4O1X - chains A and C; structure by X-ray diffraction, 2.32 A resolution.

== Chain A (and C) ==
Molecule: Thymidylate synthase
From: Homo sapiens
Notes: EC 2.1.1.45; chain C of this document is another copy of the same molecule, construct and numbering; everything in this record applies to it too
Reference sequence: P04818 (TYSY_HUMAN); residues 1-313 here = UniProt positions 1-313
Chain sequence (325 residues; numbered -11 to 313; the number before each row is that of its first residue; numbers below 1 keep their minus sign (Met-11 is residue -11)):
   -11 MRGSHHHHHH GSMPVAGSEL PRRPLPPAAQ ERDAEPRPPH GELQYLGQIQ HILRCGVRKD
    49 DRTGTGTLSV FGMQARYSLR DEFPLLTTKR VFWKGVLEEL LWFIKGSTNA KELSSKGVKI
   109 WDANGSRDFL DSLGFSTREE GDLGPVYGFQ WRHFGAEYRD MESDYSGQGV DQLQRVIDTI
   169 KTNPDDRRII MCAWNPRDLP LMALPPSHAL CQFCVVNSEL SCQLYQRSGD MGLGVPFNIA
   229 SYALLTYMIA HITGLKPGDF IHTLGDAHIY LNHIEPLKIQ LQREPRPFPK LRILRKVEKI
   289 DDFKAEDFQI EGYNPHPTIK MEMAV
Disordered / not traced: -11 to 23, 312-313 (chain C: -11 to 25, 312-313)
Sequence notes: initiating methionine (-11); expression tag (-10 to 0); engineered mutation Ser195 (Cys in P04818), Cys202 (Tyr in P04818)
Modified residues: Cys43 (s-methyl-thio-cysteine; SCH); Cys199 (s,s-(2-hydroxyethyl)thiocysteine; CME); Cys202 (s,s-(2-hydroxyethyl)thiocysteine; CME)
Curated features (UniProtKB/Swiss-Prot):
  - binding site (dUMP): Arg50, Arg175, Arg176, Arg215 to Asp218, Asn226, His256 to Tyr258
  - binding site ((6R)-5,10-methylene-5,6,7,8-tetrahydrofolate): Asp218, Ala312
  - modified residue: Ser114 (Phosphoserine)
  - cross-link (Glycyl lysine isopeptide (Lys-Gly)): Lys287 (interchain with G-Cter in SUMO2), Lys292 (interchain with G-Cter in SUMO2), Lys308 (interchain with G-Cter in SUMO2)
  - natural variant: Glu87 (E87K: In DKCD; uncertain significance), Arg115 to Val313 (deletion: In DKCD), Gln160 (Q160H: In DKCD; uncertain significance), Arg271 to Val313 (deletion: In DKCD)
From the paper describing this entry:
  - self-association interface (contacts with another copy of this molecule); pairs are residue here / residue on that copy: Phe59-Cys202
  - mutagenesis - C195S/Y202C: abolished catalytic activity
  - conformationally variable residues (loop rearrangement): Ser195

== How chain A and chain C interact ==
Pairs across the interface - 79 pairs, chain A then chain C:
  Val45(A) - Asn205(C)
  Lys47(A) - Cys202(C)
  Lys47(A) - Val203(C)  hydrogen bond (side chain-backbone)
  Asp48(A) - Asp173(C)
  Arg50(A) - Arg176(C)
  Phe59(A) - Arg64(C)  hydrogen bond (backbone-side chain)
  Phe59(A) - Gln200(C)
  Phe59(A) - Cys202(C)
  Phe59(A) - Ser209(C)
  Phe59(A) - Cys210(C)
  Phe59(A) - Gln211(C)
  Phe59(A) - Ile249(C)  hydrophobic
  Gly60(A) - Gln62(C)
  Gly60(A) - Arg64(C)  hydrogen bond (backbone-side chain)
  Gly60(A) - Gln211(C)
  Met61(A) - Gln62(C)  hydrogen bond (backbone-side chain)
  Gln62(A) - Gly60(C)
  Gln62(A) - Met61(C)  hydrogen bond (side chain-backbone)
  Gln62(A) - Gln62(C)
  Gln62(A) - Thr251(C)
  Arg64(A) - Phe59(C)  hydrogen bond (side chain-backbone)
  Arg64(A) - Gly60(C)  hydrogen bond (side chain-backbone)
  Phe142(A) - Pro184(C)  hydrophobic
  Asp173(A) - Lys47(C)
  Arg175(A) - Arg215(C)  hydrogen bond (backbone-side chain)
  Arg175(A) - Ser216(C)
  Arg175(A) - Asp254(C)  salt bridge
  Arg175(A) - His256(C)
  Arg175(A) - Tyr258(C)
  Arg176(A) - Trp182(C)
  Arg176(A) - Pro193(C)
  Arg176(A) - Arg215(C)
  Ile178(A) - Trp182(C)
  Ile178(A) - Arg215(C)
  Cys180(A) - Trp182(C)
  Trp182(A) - Arg176(C)
  Trp182(A) - Ile178(C)  hydrophobic
  Trp182(A) - Cys180(C)
  Pro184(A) - Phe142(C)
  Ala197(A) - Leu198(C)  hydrophobic
  Leu198(A) - Ala197(C)  hydrophobic
  Leu198(A) - Tyr213(C)  hydrophobic
  Gln200(A) - Phe59(C)
  Gln200(A) - Tyr213(C)  hydrogen bond
  Gln200(A) - Arg215(C)  hydrogen bond (side chain-backbone)
  Gln200(A) - Gly253(C)
  Cys202(A) - Lys47(C)
  Cys202(A) - Phe59(C)
  Cys202(A) - Asp254(C)
  Val203(A) - Lys47(C)
  Val204(A) - Val45(C)  hydrophobic
  Ser209(A) - Phe59(C)
  Cys210(A) - Phe59(C)
  Gln211(A) - Phe59(C)
  Gln211(A) - Gly60(C)
  Gln211(A) - Tyr213(C)  hydrogen bond
  Gln211(A) - Thr251(C)
  Gln211(A) - Leu252(C)
  Gln211(A) - Gly253(C)
  Tyr213(A) - Leu198(C)  hydrophobic
  Tyr213(A) - Gln200(C)  hydrogen bond
  Tyr213(A) - Gln211(C)  hydrogen bond
  Tyr213(A) - Tyr213(C)  hydrophobic
  Arg215(A) - Arg175(C)  hydrogen bond (side chain-backbone)
  Arg215(A) - Arg176(C)
  Arg215(A) - Ile178(C)
  Arg215(A) - Gln200(C)  hydrogen bond (backbone-side chain)
  Ser216(A) - Arg175(C)
  Ile249(A) - Phe59(C)  hydrophobic
  Thr251(A) - Gln62(C)
  Thr251(A) - Gln211(C)
  Thr251(A) - Thr251(C)
  Leu252(A) - Gln211(C)  hydrogen bond (backbone-side chain)
  Gly253(A) - Gln200(C)
  Gly253(A) - Gln211(C)
  Asp254(A) - Arg175(C)  salt bridge
  Asp254(A) - Cys202(C)
  His256(A) - Arg175(C)
  Tyr258(A) - Arg175(C)  hydrogen bond
Also at the interface, not in a pair above, chain A (44 interface residues in all): Asp49, Thr55, Gln160, Asn183, Arg185, Pro193, Phe201, Asn205
Also at the interface, not in a pair above, chain C (40 interface residues in all): Thr55, Val58, Gln160, Phe201, Val204

== In short ==
The interface between chain A and chain C involves 44 residues on one side and 40 on the other; the contacts
include 17 hydrogen bonds and 2 salt bridges. Polar pairs include Arg175(A)-Asp254(C), Lys47(A)-Val203(C) and
Phe59(A)-Arg64(C). From the paper: C195S/Y202C of chain A abolish catalytic activity; conformational
variability at Ser195(A).
Both chains are Thymidylate synthase (Homo sapiens). Entry 4O1X (Crystal structure of human thymidylate
synthase double mutant C195S-Y202C) was determined by X-ray diffraction (same publication as 4O1U).
